Entry 6K5I (X-ray diffraction, 3.02 A resolution); this record covers chains B and E of the 6 polymer chains in the assembly.

# Chain B
Molecule: H(+)/Cl(-) exchange transporter ClcA
From: Escherichia coli MS 117-3
UniProt: E9TIA0 (E9TIA0_ECOLX); numbering as in UniProt (aligned over 1-473)
Chain sequence (473 residues; row label = number of the first residue in the row):
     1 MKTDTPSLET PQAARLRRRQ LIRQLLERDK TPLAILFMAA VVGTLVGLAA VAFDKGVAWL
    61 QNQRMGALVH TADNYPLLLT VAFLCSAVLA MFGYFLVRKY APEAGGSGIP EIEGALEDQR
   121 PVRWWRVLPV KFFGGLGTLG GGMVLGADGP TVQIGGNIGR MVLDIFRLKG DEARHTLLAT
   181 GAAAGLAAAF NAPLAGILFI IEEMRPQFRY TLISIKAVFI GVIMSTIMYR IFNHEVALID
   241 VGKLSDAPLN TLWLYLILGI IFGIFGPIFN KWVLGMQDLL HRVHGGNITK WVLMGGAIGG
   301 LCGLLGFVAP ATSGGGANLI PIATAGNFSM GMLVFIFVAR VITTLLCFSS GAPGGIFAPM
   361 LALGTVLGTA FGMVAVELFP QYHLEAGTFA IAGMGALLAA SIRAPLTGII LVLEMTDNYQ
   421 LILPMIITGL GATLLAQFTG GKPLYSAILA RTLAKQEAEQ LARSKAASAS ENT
Disordered / not traced: 1-16, 459-473
Differences from the reference sequence: engineered mutation Ala147 (Arg in E9TIA0), Asp148 (Glu in E9TIA0), Ala317 (Phe in E9TIA0)

# Chain E
Molecule: Fab fragment, heavy chain
From: Mus musculus
Notes: antibody fragment or engineered binder
Chain sequence (222 residues; row label = number of the first residue in the row):
     1 EVRLLESGGG LVQPGGSLKL SCAASGFDYS RYWMSWVRQA PGKGLKWIGE INPVSSTINY
    61 TPSLKDKFII SRDNAKDTLY LQISKVRSED TALYYCARLY YGYGYWYFDV WGAGTTVTVS
   121 SAKTTPPSVY PLAPGSAAAA ASMVTLGCLV KGYFPEPVTV TWNSGSLAAG VHTFPAVLQA
   181 ALYTLSSSVT VPSSSWPSET VTCNVAHPAS STKVDKKIVP RA
Disordered / not traced: 1
Disulfide bonds: Cys22-Cys96, Cys148-Cys203

# Interface between chain B and chain E
Contacting residue pairs (15; chain B residue first):
  Leu244(B) with Arg31(E)
  Asp246(B) with Arg31(E), salt bridge; Tyr101(E)
  Pro248(B) with Tyr101(E), hydrophobic; Gly104(E)
  Leu249(B) with Tyr103(E), hydrogen bond (backbone-backbone)
  Asn250(B) with Tyr103(E), hydrogen bond (backbone-backbone); Gly104(E), hydrogen bond (side chain-backbone); Tyr105(E)
  Gln381(B) with Trp106(E)
  Tyr382(B) with Trp106(E)
  His383(B) with Trp33(E); Glu50(E), salt bridge; Leu99(E); Trp106(E), hydrogen bond
Other interface residues (no listed pair), chain B (10 interface residues in all): Lys243, Pro380
Other interface residues (no listed pair), chain E (10 interface residues in all): Asn59

# In short
Chain B and chain E each contribute 10 residues to their interface, with 4 hydrogen bonds and 2 salt bridges.
Polar contacts include Asp246(B)-Arg31(E), His383(B)-Glu50(E) and Asn250(B)-Gly104(E).
Chain B is H(+)/Cl(-) exchange transporter ClcA (Escherichia coli MS 117-3) and chain E is Fab fragment, heavy
chain (Mus musculus); the structure, Crystal structure of the E148D/R147A/F317A mutant CLC-ec1 in the presence
of 20 mM NaBr, was determined by X-ray diffraction (same publication as 6AD7, 6AD8, 6ADA, 6ADB, 6ADC, 6K5A,
6K5D and 6K5F).
